PDB entry 5T4Y | X-ray diffraction, 3.10 A resolution | chains D and C of the 4 polymer chains in the assembly

[Chain D (and C)]
Protein: SusC homolog
Source organism: Bacteroides thetaiotaomicron (strain ATCC 29148 / DSM 2079 / NCTC 10582 / E50 / VPI-5482)
Notes: chain C of this document is another copy of the same molecule, construct and numbering; everything in this record applies to it too
UniProtKB: Q8A6W3 (Q8A6W3_BACTN); residues -24 to 1016 here correspond to UniProt positions 1-1041 (UniProt number = residue number + 25)
Amino-acid sequence (1041 residues; row label = number of the first residue in the row; numbers below 1 keep their minus sign (Met-24 is residue -24)):
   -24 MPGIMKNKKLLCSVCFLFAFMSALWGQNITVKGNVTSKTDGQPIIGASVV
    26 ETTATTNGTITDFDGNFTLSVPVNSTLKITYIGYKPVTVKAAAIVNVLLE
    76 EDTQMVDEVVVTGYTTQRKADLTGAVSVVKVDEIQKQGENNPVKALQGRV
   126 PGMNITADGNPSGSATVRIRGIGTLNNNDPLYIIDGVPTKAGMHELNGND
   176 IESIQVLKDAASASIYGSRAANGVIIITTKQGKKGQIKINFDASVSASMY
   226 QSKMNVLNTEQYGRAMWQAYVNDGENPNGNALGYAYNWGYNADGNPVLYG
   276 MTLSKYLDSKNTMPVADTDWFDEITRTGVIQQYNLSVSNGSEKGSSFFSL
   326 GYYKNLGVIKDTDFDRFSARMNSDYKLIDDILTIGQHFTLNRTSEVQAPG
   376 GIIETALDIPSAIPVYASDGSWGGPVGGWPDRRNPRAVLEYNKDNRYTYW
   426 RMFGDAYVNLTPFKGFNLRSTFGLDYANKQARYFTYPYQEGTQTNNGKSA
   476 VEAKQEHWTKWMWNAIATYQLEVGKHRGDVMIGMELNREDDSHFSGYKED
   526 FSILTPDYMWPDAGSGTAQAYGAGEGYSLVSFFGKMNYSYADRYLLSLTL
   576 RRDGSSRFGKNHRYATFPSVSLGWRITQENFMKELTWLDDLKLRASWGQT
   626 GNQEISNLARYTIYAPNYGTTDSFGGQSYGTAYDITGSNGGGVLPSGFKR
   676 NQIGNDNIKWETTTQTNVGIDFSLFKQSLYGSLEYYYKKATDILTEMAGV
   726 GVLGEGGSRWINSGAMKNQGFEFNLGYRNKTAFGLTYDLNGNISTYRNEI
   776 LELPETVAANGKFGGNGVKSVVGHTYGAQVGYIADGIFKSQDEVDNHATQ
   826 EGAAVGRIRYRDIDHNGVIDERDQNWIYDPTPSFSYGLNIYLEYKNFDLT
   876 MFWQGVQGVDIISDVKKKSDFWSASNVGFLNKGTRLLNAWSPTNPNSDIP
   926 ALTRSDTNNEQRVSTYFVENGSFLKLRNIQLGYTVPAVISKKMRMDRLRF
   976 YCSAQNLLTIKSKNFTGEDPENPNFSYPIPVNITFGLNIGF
Not modelled in the structure: -24 to 209
Ion coordination: Mg2+: Asn664 (shared with 4 residues of chain A)

[How chain D and chain C interact]
Residue-residue contacts (104; chain D residue first):
  Gly210(D) with Ser316(C); Lys318(C)
  Ile212(D) with Lys318(C); Lys351(C)
  Ile214(D) with Leu352(C), hydrophobic
  Leu310(D) with Ile359(C), hydrophobic
  Val312(D) with Tyr350(C), hydrophobic; Leu352(C), hydrophobic
  Asn314(D) with Lys318(C); Gly319(C), hydrogen bond (side chain-backbone); Tyr350(C)
  Ser316(D) with Asn314(C)
  Lys318(D) with Gly210(C); Ile212(C); Asn314(C)
  Gly319(D) with Asn314(C)
  Ser321(D) with Tyr350(C), hydrogen bond
  Phe322(D) with Tyr350(C), hydrogen bond (backbone-side chain)
  Phe323(D) with Tyr350(C); Gln361(C)
  Met346(D) with Gln361(C); Phe363(C), hydrophobic
  Tyr350(D) with Val312(C), hydrophobic; Asn314(C); Ser321(C); Phe322(C), hydrogen bond (side chain-backbone); Phe323(C)
  Lys351(D) with Ile212(C)
  Leu352(D) with Ile214(C), hydrophobic
  Ile353(D) with Arg969(C)
  Gln361(D) with Phe323(C); Met346(C)
  Phe363(D) with Met346(C), hydrophobic; Phe363(C), hydrophobic; Leu365(C), hydrophobic
  Leu365(D) with Phe363(C), hydrophobic
  Trp425(D) with Leu449(C), hydrophobic; Tyr451(C)
  Met427(D) with Met427(C), hydrophobic
  Ala431(D) with Leu325(C), hydrophobic
  Leu449(D) with Trp425(C), hydrophobic
  Tyr451(D) with Trp425(C); Asn453(C), hydrogen bond
  Asn453(D) with Tyr451(C), hydrogen bond; His482(C)
  Gln455(D) with His482(C)
  Ala478(D) with Phe519(C)
  Lys479(D) with Phe519(C)
  Gln480(D) with Gln480(C); His482(C), hydrogen bond; Phe519(C)
  His482(D) with Asn453(C); Gln455(C); Gln480(C), hydrogen bond
  Ser517(D) with Trp535(C)
  His518(D) with Trp535(C)
  Phe519(D) with Ala478(C), hydrophobic; Lys479(C); Gln480(C)
  Gly521(D) with Ala545(C)
  Tyr522(D) with Ala545(C)
  Lys523(D) with Thr645(C)
  Ser527(D) with Phe673(C)
  Tyr533(D) with Pro641(C); Phe673(C)
  Trp535(D) with Ser517(C); Gly547(C); Ala548(C), hydrophobic
  Pro536(D) with Ala545(C); Tyr546(C); Gly547(C)
  Asp537(D) with Tyr546(C); Gly547(C), hydrogen bond (side chain-backbone); Ala548(C)
  Ala538(D) with Pro641(C), hydrophobic
  Ser540(D) with Tyr643(C); Ser671(C)
  Gly541(D) with Val668(C)
  Ala543(D) with Ala543(C); Ala545(C)
  Gln544(D) with Ala543(C)
  Ala545(D) with Gly521(C); Tyr522(C); Pro536(C); Ala543(C)
  Tyr546(D) with Pro536(C); Asp537(C)
  Gly547(D) with Trp535(C); Pro536(C); Asp537(C), hydrogen bond (backbone-backbone)
  Ala548(D) with Trp535(C), hydrophobic; Asp537(C), hydrogen bond (backbone-side chain)
  Gly549(D) with Trp535(C)
  Pro641(D) with Tyr533(C); Ala538(C), hydrophobic
  Tyr643(D) with Ser540(C)
  Thr645(D) with Lys523(C)
  Gly666(D) with Gly666(C)
  Val668(D) with Ser540(C); Gly541(C)
  Ser671(D) with Ser540(C)
  Phe673(D) with Ser527(C); Tyr533(C)
  Arg969(D) with Ile353(C)
Other interface residues (no listed pair), chain D (66 interface residues in all): Ser313, Leu325, Ile359, Gly360, Ser520, Gly539
Other interface residues (no listed pair), chain C (66 interface residues in all): Leu310, Gly360, Ala431, His518, Ser520, Gly539, Thr542, Gln544, Gly549

[Summary]
Chain D and chain C each contribute 66 residues to their interface; the contacts include 11 hydrogen bonds.
Polar pairs include Asn314(D)-Gly319(C), Ser321(D)-Tyr350(C) and Phe322(D)-Tyr350(C).
Both chains are SusC homolog (Bacteroides thetaiotaomicron (strain ATCC 29148 / DSM 2079 / NCTC 10582 / E50 /
VPI-5482)). Entry 5T4Y (Crystal structure of BT1762-1763) was determined by X-ray diffraction together with
5FQ6, 5FQ7 and 5FQ8 from the same study.
